9DMQ - chains E and D of the 7 polymer chains in the assembly; structure by electron microscopy, 2.06 A resolution.

[Chain E]
Molecule: Acetylcholine receptor subunit beta
From: Homo sapiens
Reference sequence: P11230 (ACHB_HUMAN); residues -22 to 478 here correspond to UniProt positions 1-501 (UniProt number = residue number + 23)
Sequence (503 residues; row label = number of the first residue in the row; numbers below 1 keep their minus sign (Met-22 is residue -22)):
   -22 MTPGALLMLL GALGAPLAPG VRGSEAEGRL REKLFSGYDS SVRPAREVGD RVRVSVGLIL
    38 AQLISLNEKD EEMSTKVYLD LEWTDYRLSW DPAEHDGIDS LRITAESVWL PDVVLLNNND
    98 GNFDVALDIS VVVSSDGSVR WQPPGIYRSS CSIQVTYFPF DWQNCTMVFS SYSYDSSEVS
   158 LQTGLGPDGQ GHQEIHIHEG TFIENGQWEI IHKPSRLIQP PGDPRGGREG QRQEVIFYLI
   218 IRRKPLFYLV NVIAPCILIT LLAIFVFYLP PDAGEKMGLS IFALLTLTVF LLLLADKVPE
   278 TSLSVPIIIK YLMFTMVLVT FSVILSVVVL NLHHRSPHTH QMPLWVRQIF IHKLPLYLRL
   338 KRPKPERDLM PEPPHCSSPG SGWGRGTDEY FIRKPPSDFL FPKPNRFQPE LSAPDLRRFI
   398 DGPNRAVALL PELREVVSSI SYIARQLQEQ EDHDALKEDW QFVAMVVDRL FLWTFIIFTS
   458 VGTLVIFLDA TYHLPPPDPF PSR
Unresolved in the structure: -22 to 0, 164-167, 200-205, 342-406
Disulfides: Cys128-Cys142
Glycans and other covalent adducts: N-acetylglucosamine (NAG) linked to Asn141
Construct notes: expression tag (479-480)
Swiss-Prot annotation at these positions:
  - modified residue: Tyr367 (Phosphotyrosine)
  - glycosylation: Asn141 (N-linked (GlcNAc...) asparagine)

[Chain D]
Molecule: Acetylcholine receptor subunit delta
From: Homo sapiens
Reference sequence: Q07001 (ACHD_HUMAN); residues -20 to 496 here correspond to UniProt positions 1-517 (UniProt number = residue number + 21)
Sequence (517 residues; each row starts with the number of its first residue; numbers below 1 keep their minus sign (Met-20 is residue -20)):
   -20 MEGPVLTLGL LAALAVCGSW GLNEEERLIR HLFQEKGYNK ELRPVAHKEE SVDVALALTL
    40 SNLISLKEVE ETLTTNVWIE HGWTDNRLKW NAEEFGNISV LRLPPDMVWL PEIVLENNND
   100 GSFQISYSCN VLVYHYGFVY WLPPAIFRSS CPISVTYFPF DWQNCSLKFS SLKYTAKEIT
   160 LSLKQDAKEN RTYPVEWIII DPEGFTENGE WEIVHRPARV NVDPRAPLDS PSRQDITFYL
   220 IIRRKPLFYI INILVPCVLI SFMVNLVFYL PADSGEKTSV AISVLLAQSV FLLLISKRLP
   280 ATSMAIPLIG KFLLFGMVLV TMVVVICVIV LNIHFRTPST HVLSEGVKKL FLETLPELLH
   340 MSRPAEDGPS PGALVRRSSS LGYISKAEEY FLLKSRSDLM FEKQSERHGL ARRLTTARRP
   400 PASSEQAQQE LFNELKPAVD GANFIVNHMR DQNNYNEEKD SWNRVARTVD RLCLFVVTPV
   460 MVVGTAWIFL QGVYNQPPPQ PFPGDPYSYN VQDKRFI
Unresolved in the structure: -20 to 0, 345-407
Disulfides: Cys130-Cys144
Glycans and other covalent adducts: N-acetylglucosamine (NAG) linked to Asn76, Asn143, Asn169
Swiss-Prot annotation at these positions:
  - modified residue: Tyr369 (Phosphotyrosine)
  - glycosylation (N-linked (GlcNAc...) asparagine): Asn76, Asn143

[How chain E and chain D interact]
Contacting residue pairs (103):
  Ser1(E) with Leu21(D); Arg22(D), hydrogen bond (side chain-backbone); Val24(D), hydrogen bond (side chain-backbone); Ala25(D), hydrogen bond (backbone-backbone)
  Glu4(E) with Leu21(D); Lys27(D), salt bridge
  Gly5(E) with Leu21(D)
  Arg8(E) with Leu21(D)
  Gln39(E) with Ser129(D)
  Lys53(E) with Glu95(D), hydrogen bond (side chain-backbone); Asn97(D), hydrogen bond (side chain-backbone); Phe102(D)
  Tyr55(E) with Glu95(D), hydrogen bond
  Ile75(E) with Lys27(D)
  Ser77(E) with Lys27(D), hydrogen bond (backbone-side chain)
  Leu78(E) with Lys27(D)
  Arg79(E) with Leu151(D); Lys152(D), hydrogen bond (side chain-backbone); Thr154(D); Glu157(D), salt bridge; Pro210(D)
  Thr81(E) with Lys152(D)
  Ala103(E) with Phe102(D), hydrophobic
  Leu104(E) with Gln103(D)
  Ile106(E) with Leu151(D), hydrophobic; Lys152(D)
  Ser107(E) with Lys152(D)
  Pro121(E) with Phe102(D), hydrophobic; Leu151(D), hydrophobic
  Ile123(E) with Gly100(D)
  Ile180(E) with Ser129(D)
  Gly183(E) with Thr281(D); Ser282(D), hydrogen bond (backbone-backbone); Met283(D)
  Gln184(E) with Ala280(D)
  Lys221(E) with Ser282(D)
  Leu223(E) with Ser282(D)
  Phe224(E) with Ala280(D), hydrophobic
  Val227(E) with Ile285(D), hydrophobic
  Asn228(E) with Leu271(D)
  Ala231(E) with Leu293(D), hydrophobic
  Pro232(E) with Met296(D), hydrophobic
  Leu235(E) with Met296(D); Val297(D); Thr300(D)
  Leu239(E) with Ile261(D), hydrophobic; Leu264(D), hydrophobic; Thr300(D); Val303(D), hydrophobic
  Phe242(E) with Val304(D), hydrophobic; Val307(D)
  Tyr245(E) with Asn311(D), hydrogen bond (backbone-side chain); Arg315(D), hydrogen bond
  Leu246(E) with Val307(D), hydrophobic; Leu310(D), hydrophobic
  Pro247(E) with Leu310(D); Asn311(D); Phe314(D), hydrophobic
  Asp249(E) with Phe314(D)
  Ala250(E) with Phe314(D), hydrophobic
  Glu252(E) with Gly254(D); Glu255(D); Lys256(D), hydrogen bond (side chain-backbone); Thr257(D), hydrogen bond; Ser258(D); Leu310(D)
  Leu256(E) with Ile261(D), hydrophobic; Val303(D), hydrophobic
  Phe259(E) with Ile261(D), hydrophobic; Ser262(D); Leu265(D), hydrophobic
  Leu262(E) with Leu265(D), hydrophobic
  Thr263(E) with Leu265(D); Ser268(D)
  Val266(E) with Leu265(D), hydrophobic; Ser268(D)
  Phe267(E) with Ser268(D); Leu271(D), hydrophobic; Met296(D), hydrophobic
  Leu270(E) with Leu271(D); Leu272(D), hydrophobic; Ser275(D)
  Asp273(E) with Lys276(D), salt bridge
  Pro340(E) with Pro317(D); Ser318(D); Thr319(D); His320(D)
  Val414(E) with Pro416(D), hydrophobic; Ala417(D), hydrophobic
  Ile417(E) with Ala417(D); Gly420(D); Ala421(D)
  Ile420(E) with Ile424(D), hydrophobic
  Ala421(E) with Gly420(D); Phe423(D)
  Leu424(E) with Phe423(D), hydrophobic; Ile424(D), hydrophobic; His427(D)
  Gln425(E) with Phe423(D)
  Glu428(E) with Phe423(D); His427(D), salt bridge
  Met442(E) with Thr319(D); His320(D)
Also at the interface, not in a pair above, chain E (64 interface residues in all): Ile41, His175, Ala260, Leu269, Lys274, Arg339, Leu410, Ser418, Gln427, Glu435
Also at the interface, not in a pair above, chain D (75 interface residues in all): Glu20, His26, Val93, Asn98, Asp99, Tyr153, Asp202, Asp208, Val269, Pro279, Ala284, Ile308, Val321, Glu413, Leu414, Met428, Gln431, Tyr434

[In short]
64 residues of chain E face 75 of chain D across their interface; the contacts include 13 hydrogen bonds and 4
salt bridges. Polar pairs include Glu4(E)-Lys27(D), Arg79(E)-Glu157(D) and Asp273(E)-Lys276(D).
N-acetylglucosamine is covalently linked to Asn141(E). Covalently linked N-acetylglucosamine: at Asn76(D),
Asn143(D) and Asn169(D).
Here chain E is Acetylcholine receptor subunit beta and chain D is Acetylcholine receptor subunit delta, both
from Homo sapiens. Entry 9DMQ (Human muscle nAChR with fab3-bound) was determined by electron microscopy (same
publication as 9DMG, 9DMH, 9DMJ, 9DMK, 9DML, 9DMS and 9DMT).
